Entry 1GXQ (X-ray diffraction, 2.00 A resolution); this record covers chain A.

Chain A:
Protein: Phosphate regulon transcriptional regulatory protein phob
From: Escherichia coli
Notes: fragment: dna-binding and transactivation domain
UniProt: P0AFJ5 (PHOB_ECOLI); residue numbers follow UniProt; this construct covers 124-229
Sequence (106 residues; row label = number of the first residue in the row):
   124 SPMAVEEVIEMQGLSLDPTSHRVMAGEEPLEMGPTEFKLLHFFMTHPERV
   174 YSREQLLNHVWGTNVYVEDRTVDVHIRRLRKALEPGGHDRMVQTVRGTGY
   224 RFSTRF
Disordered / not traced: 124
UniProt features mapped onto this chain:
  - DNA-binding region: Glu129 to Thr227 (OmpR/PhoB-type)

Overview:
UniProt lists a DNA-binding region.
Chain A is Phosphate regulon transcriptional regulatory protein phob (Escherichia coli); the structure,
Crystal structure of the PhoB effector domain, was determined by X-ray diffraction together with 1GXP from the
same study.
